5S5G - chains D and E of the 6 polymer chains in the assembly; structure by X-ray diffraction, 2.69 A resolution.

Chain D:
Name: Tubulin beta-2B chain
From: Bos taurus
UniProtKB: Q6B856 (TBB2B_BOVIN); the author numbering skips numbers that UniProt does not, so the offset changes along the chain: 1-42 = UniProt 1-42; 45-360 = UniProt 43-358; 369-455 = UniProt 359-445
Amino-acid sequence (445 residues; row label = number of the first residue in the row; note: 10 numbers in that range are skipped by the numbering (no residue carries them; nothing is unmodelled there)):
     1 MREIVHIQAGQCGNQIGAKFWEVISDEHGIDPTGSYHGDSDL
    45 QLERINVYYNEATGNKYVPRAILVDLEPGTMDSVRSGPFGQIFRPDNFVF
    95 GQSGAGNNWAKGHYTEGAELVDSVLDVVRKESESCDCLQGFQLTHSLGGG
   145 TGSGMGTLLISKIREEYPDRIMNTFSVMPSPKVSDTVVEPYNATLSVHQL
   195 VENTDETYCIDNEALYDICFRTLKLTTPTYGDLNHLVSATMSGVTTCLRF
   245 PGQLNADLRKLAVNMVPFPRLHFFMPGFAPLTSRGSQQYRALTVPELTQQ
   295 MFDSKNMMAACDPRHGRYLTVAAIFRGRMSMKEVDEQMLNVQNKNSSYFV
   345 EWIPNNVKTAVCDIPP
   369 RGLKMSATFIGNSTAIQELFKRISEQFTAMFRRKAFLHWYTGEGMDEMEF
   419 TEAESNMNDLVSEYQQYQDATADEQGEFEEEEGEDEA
Not modelled in the structure: 281-283, 442-455
Bound ions: Mg2+: Gln11 (together with GDP)
Ligand contacts: GDP (guanosine-5'-diphosphate): Gly10, Gln11, Cys12, Gln15, Ile16, Ala99, Asn101, Ser140, Gly142, Gly143, Gly144, Thr145, Gly146, Val171, Pro173, Val177, Ser178, Glu183, Asn206, Leu209, Tyr224, Leu227, Asn228, Val231
UniProt features mapped onto this chain:
  - motif: Met1 to Ile4 (MREI motif)
  - binding site (GTP): Gln11, Glu71, Ser140, Gly144, Thr145, Gly146, Asn206, Asn228
  - binding site (Mg(2+)): Glu71
  - modified residue: Ser40 (Phosphoserine), Thr57 (Phosphothreonine), Lys60 (N6-acetyllysine), Ser174 (Phosphoserine), Thr287 (Phosphothreonine), Thr292 (Phosphothreonine), Arg320 (Omega-N-methylarginine), Glu448 (5-glutamyl polyglutamate)
  - cross-link (Glycyl lysine isopeptide (Lys-Gly)): Lys60 (interchain with G-Cter in ubiquitin), Lys326 (interchain with G-Cter in ubiquitin)

Chain E:
Name: Stathmin-4
From: Rattus norvegicus
UniProtKB: P63043 (STMN4_RAT); residues 5-145 here correspond to UniProt positions 49-189 (UniProt number = residue number + 44)
Amino-acid sequence (143 residues; numbered 3 to 145; the number before each row is that of its first residue):
     3 MADMEVIELNKCTSGQSFEVILKPPSFDGVPEFNASLPRRRDPSLEEIQK
    53 KLEAAEERRKYQEAELLKHLAEKREHEREVIQKAIEENNNFIKMAKEKLA
   103 QKMESNKENREAHLAAMLERLQEKDKHAEEVRKNKELKEEASR
Not modelled in the structure: 3-5, 29-43, 144-145
Sequence notes: initiating methionine (3); expression tag (4)
UniProt features mapped onto this chain:
  - modified residue: Ser46 (Phosphoserine)

Interface between chain D and chain E:
Contacting residue pairs (26):
  Tyr108(D) - His129(E)  hydrogen bond
  Tyr108(D) - Val133(E)  hydrophobic
  Tyr108(D) - Arg134(E)  hydrogen bond (backbone-side chain)
  Thr109(D) - Lys137(E)
  Ala112(D) - Arg134(E)
  Ser155(D) - Leu123(E)
  Lys156(D) - Asp127(E)  salt bridge
  Arg158(D) - Leu123(E)
  Glu159(D) - Leu120(E)
  Glu159(D) - Leu123(E)
  Glu159(D) - Gln124(E)
  Glu159(D) - Asp127(E)
  Pro162(D) - Leu116(E)  hydrophobic
  Asp163(D) - Arg112(E)
  Gln193(D) - Lys126(E)  hydrogen bond
  Asn197(D) - Leu123(E)
  Asn197(D) - Lys126(E)
  Thr409(D) - Lys140(E)  hydrogen bond (backbone-side chain)
  Gly410(D) - Lys137(E)
  Gly410(D) - Lys140(E)
  Glu411(D) - Val133(E)
  Glu411(D) - Lys137(E)  salt bridge
  Gly412(D) - Val133(E)
  Gly412(D) - Asn136(E)
  Met413(D) - Val133(E)
  Glu417(D) - His129(E)  salt bridge
Also at the interface, not in a pair above, chain D (18 interface residues in all): Glu113
Also at the interface, not in a pair above, chain E (15 interface residues in all): Met119, Ala130

Summary:
18 residues of chain D and 15 residues of chain E are in contact; the contacts include 4 hydrogen bonds and 3
salt bridges. Polar pairs include Lys156(D)-Asp127(E), Glu411(D)-Lys137(E) and Glu417(D)-His129(E). Chain D
binds GDP.
Here chain D is Tubulin beta-2B chain (Bos taurus) and chain E is Stathmin-4 (Rattus norvegicus). Entry 5S5G
(Tubulin-Z1129283193-complex) was determined by X-ray diffraction, deposited together with 5S4L, 5S4M, 5S4N,
5S4O, 5S4P, 5S4Q and 52 further entries.
